PDB entry 4MLR | X-ray diffraction, 2.20 A resolution | chains A and D of the 4 polymer chains in the assembly

== Chain A (and D) ==
Molecule: dihydrodipicolinate synthase
Organism: campylobacter jejuni
Notes: EC 4.3.3.7; chain D of this document is another copy of the same molecule, construct and numbering; everything in this record applies to it too
UniProt: Q9PPB4 (DAPA_CAMJE); residues 1-298 here = UniProt positions 1-298
Chain sequence (306 residues; numbered -7 to 298; the number before each row is that of its first residue; numbers below 1 keep their minus sign (His-7 is residue -7)):
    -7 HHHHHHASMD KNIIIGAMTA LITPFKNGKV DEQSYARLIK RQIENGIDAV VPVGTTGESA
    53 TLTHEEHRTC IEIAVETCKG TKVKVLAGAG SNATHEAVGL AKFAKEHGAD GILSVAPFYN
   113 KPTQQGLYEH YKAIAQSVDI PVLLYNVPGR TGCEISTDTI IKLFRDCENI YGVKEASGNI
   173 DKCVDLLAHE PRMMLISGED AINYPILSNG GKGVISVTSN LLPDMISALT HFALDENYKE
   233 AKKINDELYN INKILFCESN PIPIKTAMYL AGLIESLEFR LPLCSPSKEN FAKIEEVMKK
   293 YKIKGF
Disordered / not traced: -7 to 2 (chain D: -7 to 2, 298)
Sequence notes: expression tag (-7 to 0); engineered mutation Phe110 (Tyr in Q9PPB4)
Modified residues: Lys166 ((2S)-2-amino-6-[(1-hydroxy-1-oxo-propan-2-ylidene)amino]hexanoic acid; KPI)
Swiss-Prot annotation at these positions:
  - active site: Tyr137 (Proton donor/acceptor), Lys166 (Schiff-base intermediate with substrate)
  - binding site (pyruvate): Thr48, Ile207
  - site (Part of a proton relay during catalysis): Thr47, Tyr111

== Interface between chain A and chain D ==
Pairs across the interface (62):
  Thr47(A) with Tyr111(D), hydrogen bond
  Ser51(A) with Tyr111(D)
  Ala52(A) with Asn84(D); Ala85(D); Asn112(D)
  Thr53(A) with Asn84(D); Ala85(D); His87(D), hydrogen bond (backbone-side chain)
  Asn84(A) with Ala52(D); Pro274(D)
  Ala85(A) with Ala52(D)
  Thr86(A) with Leu273(D), hydrogen bond (side chain-backbone); Pro274(D)
  His87(A) with Thr53(D), hydrogen bond (side chain-backbone)
  Glu88(A) with Ala52(D)
  Val107(A) with Tyr111(D), hydrophobic
  Pro109(A) with Pro274(D), hydrophobic
  Phe110(A) with Phe110(D), hydrophobic; Tyr111(D), hydrophobic
  Tyr111(A) with Thr47(D), hydrogen bond; Val107(D); Phe110(D), hydrophobic; Arg142(D), hydrogen bond (backbone-side chain)
  Asn112(A) with Ala52(D); Arg142(D); Pro274(D); Leu275(D)
  Lys113(A) with Gly141(D), hydrogen bond (side chain-backbone); Arg142(D); Ser251(D), hydrogen bond (backbone-side chain)
  Pro114(A) with Pro274(D)
  Thr115(A) with Glu250(D); Ile254(D); Cys276(D)
  Gln117(A) with Cys276(D)
  Gly118(A) with Pro274(D); Cys276(D)
  Glu121(A) with Leu273(D); Cys276(D)
  His122(A) with Pro274(D)
  Gly141(A) with Lys113(D), hydrogen bond (backbone-side chain); Gly144(D)
  Arg142(A) with Tyr111(D), hydrogen bond (side chain-backbone); Asn112(D), hydrogen bond (side chain-backbone); Lys113(D); Thr143(D)
  Thr143(A) with Arg142(D)
  Gly144(A) with Gly141(D)
  Glu250(A) with Thr115(D)
  Ser251(A) with Lys113(D), hydrogen bond (side chain-backbone)
  Ile254(A) with Thr115(D)
  Leu273(A) with Thr86(D), hydrogen bond (backbone-backbone); Glu121(D)
  Pro274(A) with Asn84(D); Thr86(D); Pro109(D), hydrophobic; Asn112(D); Pro114(D); Gly118(D); His122(D)
  Cys276(A) with Gln117(D); Gly118(D)
Also at the interface, not in a pair above, chain A (35 interface residues in all): Thr55, Tyr137, Asn252, Leu275
Also at the interface, not in a pair above, chain D (35 interface residues in all): Ser51, Thr55, Glu88, Tyr137, Val139

== In short ==
The chain A/chain D interface involves 35 residues from each chain, with 13 hydrogen bonds. Polar pairs
include Thr47(A)-Tyr111(D), Thr53(A)-His87(D) and Thr86(A)-Leu273(D). UniProt lists active-site residues
Tyr137(A) and Lys166(A) and pyruvate-binding residues Thr48(A) and Ile207(A) on chain A.
Both chains are dihydrodipicolinate synthase (campylobacter jejuni). Entry 4MLR (dihydrodipicolinate synthase
from C. jejuni, Y110F mutation with pyruvate and Lysine) was determined by X-ray diffraction, deposited
together with 4R53, 4LY8, 4M19 and 4MLJ.
